Entry 8V6H (electron microscopy, 11.11 A resolution (very low resolution: no residue pairs are listed; an interface is given only as per-side residue counts)); this record covers chains A and C of the 6 polymer chains in the assembly.

# Chain A
Protein: DNA polymerase alpha catalytic subunit
Organism: Xenopus laevis
Notes: EC 2.7.7.7
UniProtKB: Q9DE46 (DPOLA_XENLA); numbering as in UniProt (aligned over 335-1458)
Sequence (1127 residues; each row starts with the number of its first residue):
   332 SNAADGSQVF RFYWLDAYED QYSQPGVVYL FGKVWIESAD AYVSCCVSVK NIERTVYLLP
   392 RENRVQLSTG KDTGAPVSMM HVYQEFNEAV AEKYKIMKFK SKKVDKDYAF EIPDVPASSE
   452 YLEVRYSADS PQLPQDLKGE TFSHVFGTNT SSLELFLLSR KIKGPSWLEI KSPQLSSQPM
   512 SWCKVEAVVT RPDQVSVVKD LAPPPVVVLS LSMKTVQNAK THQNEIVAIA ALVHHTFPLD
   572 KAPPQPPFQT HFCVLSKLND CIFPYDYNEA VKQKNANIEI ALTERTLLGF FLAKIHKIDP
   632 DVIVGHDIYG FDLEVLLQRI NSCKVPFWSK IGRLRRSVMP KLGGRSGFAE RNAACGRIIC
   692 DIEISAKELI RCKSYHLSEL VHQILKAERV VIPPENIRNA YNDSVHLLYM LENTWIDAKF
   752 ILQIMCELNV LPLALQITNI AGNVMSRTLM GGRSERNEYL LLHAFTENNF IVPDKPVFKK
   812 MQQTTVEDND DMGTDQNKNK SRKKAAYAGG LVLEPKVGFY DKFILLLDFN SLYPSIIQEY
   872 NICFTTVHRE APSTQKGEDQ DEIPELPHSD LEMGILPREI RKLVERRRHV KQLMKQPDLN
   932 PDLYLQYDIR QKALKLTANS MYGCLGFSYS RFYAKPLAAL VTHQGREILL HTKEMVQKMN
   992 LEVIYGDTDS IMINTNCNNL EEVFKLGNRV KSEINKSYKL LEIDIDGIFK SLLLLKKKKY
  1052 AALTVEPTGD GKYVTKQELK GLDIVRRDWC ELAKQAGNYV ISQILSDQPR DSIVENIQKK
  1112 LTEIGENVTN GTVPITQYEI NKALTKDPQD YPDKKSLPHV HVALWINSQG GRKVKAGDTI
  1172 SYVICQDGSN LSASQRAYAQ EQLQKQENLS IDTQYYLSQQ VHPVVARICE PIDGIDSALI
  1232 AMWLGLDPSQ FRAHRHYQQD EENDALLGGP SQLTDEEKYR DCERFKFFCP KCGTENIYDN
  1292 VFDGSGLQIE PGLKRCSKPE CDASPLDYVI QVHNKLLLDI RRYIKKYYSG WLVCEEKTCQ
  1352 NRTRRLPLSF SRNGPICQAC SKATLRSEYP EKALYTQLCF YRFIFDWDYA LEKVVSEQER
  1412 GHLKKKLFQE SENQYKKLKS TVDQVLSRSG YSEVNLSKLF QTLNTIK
Unresolved in the structure: 332-338, 809-835, 883-891, 1243-1270, 1453-1458
Sequence notes: expression tag (332-334)
Bound ions: Mg2+: Asp859, Phe860, Asp1000 (together with 2'-deoxyguanosine-5'-triphosphate); Zn2+ site 1: Cys1280, Cys1283, Cys1307, Cys1312; Zn2+ site 2: Cys1345, Cys1350, Cys1368, Cys1371
Residues lining bound ligands: 2'-deoxyguanosine-5'-triphosphate (DGT): Asp859, Phe860, Asn861, Ser862, Leu863, Tyr864, Pro865, Arg918, Lys922, Lys946, Leu947, Asn950, Tyr953, Gly954, Asp1000
Curated features (UniProtKB/Swiss-Prot):
  - zinc finger: Cys1280 to Pro1310 (CysA-type)
  - motif: Cys1345 to Cys1371 (CysB motif)
  - binding site (Zn(2+)): Cys1280, Cys1283, Cys1307, Cys1312, Cys1345, Cys1350, Cys1368, Cys1371

# Chain C
Protein: DNA primase large subunit
Organism: Xenopus laevis
UniProtKB: A0A1L8G3G3 (A0A1L8G3G3_XENLA); residues 1-513 here = UniProt positions 1-513
Sequence (513 residues; row label = number of the first residue in the row):
     1 MLFSRDRKYR HNTRLTGDRK GDLYPSSLQF YQHPPTENIS LIEFETFAIE RLKLLKAVEN
    61 LGVSYVKNSE EYSKKLELEL RKLKFPYRPL HEEISDDVYD LRRKDHISHF ILRLAYCQSE
   121 DLRRWFIQQE MDLFKFRFGL LTKESVQEFL KLNDLQYVAI SEDEKNMHKE DLMNSSFGLS
   181 LTKMEDTEFY KVPFQAALDL VRPRKVFLWR GFAFIPHKDI VSIVLNDFRA KLSKALALSA
   241 RSLPVVQSDE RLQPLLNHLS HSYIGQDFSS QSNTGKISLE QIDGFAAKSF PLCMRQLHKS
   301 LRENHHLRHG GRMQYGLFLK GIGLTLEQAL QFWRLEFTKG KVDSEKFDKV YAYSIRHNYG
   361 KEGKRTDYTP YSCMKVILSN PPSQGDYHGC PFRHSDPELL KQKLQSFKVP SSGINQILEL
   421 VKGMHYQLAC QKYFELTHSV DDCGFSLNHP NQYFAESQKL LTGSREIKKE QTARDSPAVT
   481 ASQLSSSSSS ASIPKSQSSA PEMEDLEQIF SEY
Unresolved in the structure: 1-15, 265-276, 463-513
Bound ions: 4Fe-4S cluster Fe: Cys293, Cys373, Cys390, Cys430
Residues lining bound ligands: 4Fe-4S cluster (SF4): Pro291, Leu292, Cys293, Cys373, Val376, Cys390, Pro391, Phe392, Tyr426, Gln427, Cys430, Leu447, Pro450

# Chain A / chain C interface
At this resolution (11 A) residue pairs are not listed: 33 residues of chain A and 40 of chain C lie at the interface.

# Overview
33 residues of chain A face 40 of chain C across their interface. Bound to chain A:
2'-deoxyguanosine-5'-triphosphate. Bound to chain C: 4Fe-4S cluster. The Mg2+ site is built by Asp859(A),
Phe860(A) and Asp1000(A). UniProt lists 8 Zn2+-binding residues on chain A.
Chain A is DNA polymerase alpha catalytic subunit and chain C is DNA primase large subunit, both from Xenopus
laevis; the structure, DNA initiation complex (configuration 2) of Xenopus laevis DNA polymerase
alpha-primase, was determined by electron microscopy (same publication as 8G99, 8G9F, 8G9L, 8G9N, 8G9O, 8UCU
and 8 further entries).
